Entry 5YSK (X-ray diffraction, 2.40 A resolution); this record covers chain A.

Chain A:
Protein: Ubiquitinating/deubiquitinating enzyme SdeA
Organism: Legionella pneumophila subsp. pneumophila
Notes: EC 3.4.22.-
UniProt: Q5ZTK4 (SDEA_LEGPH); residue numbers follow UniProt; this construct covers 756-905
Sequence (152 residues; each row starts with the number of its first residue):
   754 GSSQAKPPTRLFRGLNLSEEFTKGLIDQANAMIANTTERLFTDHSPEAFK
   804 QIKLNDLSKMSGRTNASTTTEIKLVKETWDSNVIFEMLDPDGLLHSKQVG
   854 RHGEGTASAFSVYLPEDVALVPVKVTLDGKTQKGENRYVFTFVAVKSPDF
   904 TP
Unresolved in the structure: 754-759, 854-858, 902-905
Differences from the reference sequence: expression tag (754-755); engineered mutation Ala860 (Glu in Q5ZTK4), Ala862 (Glu in Q5ZTK4)
Modified residues: Mse785 (selenomethionine; parent Met); Mse813 (selenomethionine; parent Met); Mse840 (selenomethionine; parent Met)
Reported in the primary citation:
  - conformationally variable residues (loop rearrangement): Val852 to Ala862
  - mutagenesis - W832A: unchanged catalytic activity (NADase activity)
  - mutagenesis - R766A/S820A/W832A: abolished catalytic activity on NAD

In short:
From the paper: R766A/S820A/W832A abolish catalytic activity on NAD; conformational variability at Val852.
Chain A is Ubiquitinating/deubiquitinating enzyme SdeA (Legionella pneumophila subsp. pneumophila); the
structure, SdeA mART-C domain EE/AA apo, was determined by X-ray diffraction together with 5YSI and 5YSJ from
the same study.
